8ZMT - chains L and S of the 20 polymer chains in the assembly; structure by electron microscopy, 2.52 A resolution.

[Chain L]
Molecule: COR1 isoform 1
Organism: Saccharomyces cerevisiae
UniProt: A0A6A5Q3X1 (A0A6A5Q3X1_YEASX); residue numbers follow UniProt; this construct covers 27-457
Amino-acid sequence (431 residues; numbered 27 to 457; the number before each row is that of its first residue):
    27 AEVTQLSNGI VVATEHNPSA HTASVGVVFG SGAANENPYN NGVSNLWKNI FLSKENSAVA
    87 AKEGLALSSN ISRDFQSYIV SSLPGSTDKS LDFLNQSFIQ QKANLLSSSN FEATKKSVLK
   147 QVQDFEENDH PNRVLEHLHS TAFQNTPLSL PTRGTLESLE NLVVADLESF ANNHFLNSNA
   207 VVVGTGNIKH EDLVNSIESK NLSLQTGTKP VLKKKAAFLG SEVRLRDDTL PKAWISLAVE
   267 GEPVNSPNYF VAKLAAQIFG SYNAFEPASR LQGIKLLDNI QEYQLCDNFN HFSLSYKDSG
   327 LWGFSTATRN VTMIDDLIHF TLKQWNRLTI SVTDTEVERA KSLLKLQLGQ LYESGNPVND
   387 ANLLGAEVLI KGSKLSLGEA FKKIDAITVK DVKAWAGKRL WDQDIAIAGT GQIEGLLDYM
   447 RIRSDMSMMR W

[Chain S]
Molecule: Cytochrome b-c1 complex subunit 8
Organism: Saccharomyces cerevisiae
UniProt: A0A6A5PU80 (A0A6A5PU80_YEASX); residues 2-94 here = UniProt positions 2-94
Amino-acid sequence (93 residues; each row starts with the number of its first residue):
     2 GPPSGKTYMG WWGHMGGPKQ KGITSYAVSP YAQKPLQGIF HNAVFNSFRR FKSQFLYVLI
    62 PAGIYWYWWK NGNEYNEFLY SKAGREELER VNV
Residues lining bound ligands: 3-sn-phosphatidylethanolamine (8PE; (2R)-3-{[(S)-(2-aminoethoxy)(hydroxy)phosphoryl]oxy}-2-(tetradecanoyloxy)propyl octadecanoate): Arg-51, Gln-55, Val-59

[Interface between chain L and chain S]
Residue-residue contacts (30; chain L residue first):
  Leu-245(L) / Ala-33(S)  hydrophobic
  Gly-246(L) / Val-29(S)
  Gly-246(L) / Ser-30(S)  hydrogen bond (backbone-backbone)
  Ser-247(L) / Ala-28(S)
  Glu-248(L) / Tyr-27(S)
  Glu-248(L) / Ala-28(S)  hydrogen bond (backbone-backbone)
  Val-249(L) / Thr-25(S)
  Val-249(L) / Ser-26(S)
  Val-249(L) / Tyr-27(S)  hydrophobic
  Arg-250(L) / Thr-25(S)  hydrogen bond (backbone-side chain)
  Arg-250(L) / Ser-26(S)  hydrogen bond (backbone-backbone)
  Leu-251(L) / Thr-25(S)
  Arg-252(L) / Gln-21(S)
  Arg-252(L) / Lys-22(S)
  Arg-252(L) / Ile-24(S)
  Asp-253(L) / Gln-21(S)
  Asp-253(L) / Lys-22(S)  salt bridge
  Asp-254(L) / Lys-20(S)
  Asp-254(L) / Gln-21(S)  hydrogen bond (backbone-backbone)
  Thr-255(L) / Lys-22(S)
  Val-337(L) / Gly-14(S)
  Thr-338(L) / Trp-13(S)
  Thr-338(L) / His-15(S)
  Asp-430(L) / Ser-30(S)  hydrogen bond
  Glu-440(L) / Gly-14(S)
  Glu-440(L) / His-15(S)
  Glu-440(L) / Met-16(S)
  Tyr-445(L) / Ser-30(S)
  Met-446(L) / Pro-31(S)
  Arg-449(L) / Tyr-32(S)
Other interface residues (no listed pair), chain L (21 interface residues in all): Gln-170, Gly-441, Leu-443
Other interface residues (no listed pair), chain S (19 interface residues in all): Pro-19, Gly-23

[Overview]
The interface between chain L and chain S involves 21 residues on one side and 19 on the other, with 6
hydrogen bonds and 1 salt bridge. Polar pairs include Asp-253(L)/Lys-22(S), Arg-250(L)/Thr-25(S) and
Asp-430(L)/Ser-30(S). Bound to chain S: 3-sn-phosphatidylethanolamine.
Chain L is COR1 isoform 1 and chain S is Cytochrome b-c1 complex subunit 8, both from Saccharomyces
cerevisiae; the structure, Cryo-EM structure of Saccharomyces cerevisiae bc1 complex in Metyltetraprole-bound
state, was determined by electron microscopy (same publication as 8YHQ and 8YIN).
